PDB entry 1AOI | X-ray diffraction, 2.80 A resolution | chains J and H of the 10 polymer chains in the assembly

# Chain J
Molecule: Palindromic 146 bp DNA repeat 8/9 from human x-chromosome alpha satellite DNA
Sequence (146 nucleotides; row label = number of the first residue in the row):
   147 ATCAATATCCACCTGCAGATTCTACCAAAAGTGTATTTGGAAACTGCTCC
   197 ATCAAAAGGCATGTTCAGCTGAATTCAGCTGAACATGCCTTTTGATGGAG
   247 CAGTTTCCAAATACACTTTTGGTAGAATCTGCAGGTGGATATTGAT

# Chain H
Name: Histone H2B
Source organism: Xenopus laevis
Notes: fragment: histone h2b; engineered mutation(s): A7P
Reference sequence: P02281 (H2B1_XENLA); residues 24-122 here correspond to UniProt positions 27-125 (UniProt number = residue number + 3)
Amino-acid sequence (99 residues; numbered 24 to 122; the number before each row is that of its first residue):
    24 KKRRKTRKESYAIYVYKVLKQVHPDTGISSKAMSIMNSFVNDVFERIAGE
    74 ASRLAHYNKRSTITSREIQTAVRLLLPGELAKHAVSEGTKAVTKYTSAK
Sequence notes: conflict Thr29 (Ser32 in P02281)

# Interface between chain J and chain H
Pairs across the interface (20; chain J residue first):
  DA165(J) - Ile51(H)  phosphate contact
  DA165(J) - Ser53(H)  hydrogen bond to the phosphate
  DT166(J) - Tyr39(H)  hydrogen bond to the phosphate
  DA173(J) - Arg26(H)  salt bridge to the phosphate
  DA173(J) - Lys28(H)  base contact
  DA174(J) - Arg30(H)  sugar contact
  DA175(J) - Arg30(H)  salt bridge to the phosphate
  DA175(J) - Glu32(H)  phosphate contact
  DT178(J) - Lys122(H)  salt bridge to the phosphate
  DG185(J) - Ser84(H)  sugar contact
  DG185(J) - Thr85(H)  phosphate contact
  DG186(J) - Arg83(H)  phosphate contact
  DG186(J) - Ser84(H)  hydrogen bond to the phosphate
  DG186(J) - Thr85(H)  hydrogen bond to the phosphate
  DA187(J) - Arg83(H)  salt bridge to the phosphate
  DG249(J) - Arg27(H)  phosphate contact
  DG249(J) - Lys28(H)  sugar contact
  DG249(J) - Thr29(H)  hydrogen bond to the phosphate
  DT250(J) - Arg26(H)  salt bridge to the phosphate
  DT250(J) - Arg27(H)  hydrogen bond to the phosphate
Other interface residues (no listed pair), chain J (13 interface residues in all): DC172, DA248
Other interface residues (no listed pair), chain H (15 interface residues in all): Ser52, Lys82

# In short
Chain J and chain H form an interface of 13 and 15 residues respectively, with 6 hydrogen bonds and 5 salt
bridges. Polar pairs include DA165(J)-Ser53(H), DT166(J)-Tyr39(H) and DG186(J)-Ser84(H).
Here chain J is Palindromic 146 bp DNA repeat 8/9 from human x-chromosome alpha satellite DNA and chain H is
Histone H2B (Xenopus laevis). Entry 1AOI (Complex between nucleosome core particle (h3,h4,h2a,h2b) and 146 bp
long DNA fragment) was determined by X-ray diffraction.
